PDB entry 8BTO | electron microscopy, 2.96 A resolution | chains A and J of the 12 polymer chains in the assembly

# Chain A (and J)
Protein: NAD(+) hydrolase ThsA
Source organism: Bacillus cereus MSX-D12
Notes: EC 3.2.2.5; chain J of this document is another copy of the same molecule, construct and numbering; everything in this record applies to it too
Reference sequence: J8G6Z1 (THSA_BACCS); residues 1-476 here = UniProt positions 1-476
Sequence (479 residues; row label = number of the first residue in the row; numbers below 1 keep their minus sign (Ser-2 is residue -2)):
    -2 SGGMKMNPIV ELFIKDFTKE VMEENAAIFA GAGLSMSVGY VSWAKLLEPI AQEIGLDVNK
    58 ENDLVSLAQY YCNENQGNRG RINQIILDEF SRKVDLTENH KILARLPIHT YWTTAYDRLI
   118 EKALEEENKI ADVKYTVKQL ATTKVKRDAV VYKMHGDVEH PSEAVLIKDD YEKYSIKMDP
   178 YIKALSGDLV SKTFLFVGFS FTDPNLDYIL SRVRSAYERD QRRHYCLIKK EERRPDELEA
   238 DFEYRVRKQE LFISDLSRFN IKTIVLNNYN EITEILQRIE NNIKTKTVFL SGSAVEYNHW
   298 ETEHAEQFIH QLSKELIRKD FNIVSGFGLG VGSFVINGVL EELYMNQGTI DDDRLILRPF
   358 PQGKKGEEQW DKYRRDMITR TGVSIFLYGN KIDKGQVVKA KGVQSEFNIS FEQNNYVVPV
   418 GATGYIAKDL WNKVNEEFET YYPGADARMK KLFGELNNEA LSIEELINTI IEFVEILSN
Unresolved in the structure: -2 to 0, 343-345
Sequence notes: expression tag (-2 to 0); engineered mutation Ala112 (Asn in J8G6Z1)
Small-molecule neighbours:
  - NAD (nicotinamide-adenine-dinucleotide): Gly28, Ala29, Gly30, Met33, Ser34, Thr111, Gly195, Phe196, Ser197, Thr199, Lys226, Tyr266, Ile269
  - OJC ((2R,3R,3aS,5S,6R,7S,8R,11R,13S,15aR)-2-(6-amino-9H-purin-9-yl)-3,6,7,11,13-pentahydroxyoctahydro-2H,5H,11H,13H-5,8-epoxy-11lambda~5~,13lambda~5~-furo[2,3-g][1,3,5,9,2,4]tetraoxadiphosphacyclotetradecine-11,13-dione): Phe286, Ser288, Gly289, Ser290, Gly323, Phe324, Gly325, Leu326, Phe357, Gln359, Trp367, Arg371, Met374, Lys388, Ala397, Lys398, Gly399, Val400, Glu403
Curated features (UniProtKB/Swiss-Prot):
  - active site: His152 (Proton acceptor)
  - binding site (NAD(+)): Ala23, Asp114, His152
  - binding site (3'cADPR): Gly289, Ser290, Leu326, Phe357, Arg371, Lys388, Gly399, Glu403
  - mutagenesis: His152 (H152A: Loss of NAD(+) hydrolase activity, does not oligomerize correctly), Arg371 (R371A: No resistance to phage SPO1, no oligomerization in absence of signal, a little bit of dimer seen in response to signal)
Reported in the primary citation:
  - mutagenesis - N112A: decreased catalytic activity
  - binding site for OJC: Arg371, Glu403
  - contacts within the chain: Arg371-Glu403
  - mutagenesis - N72A/Q73A/N75A, R216A/D217A/R220A, R371A, E403A: decreased catalytic activity on 1"-3' gcADPR
  - binding site for NAD: Ala29, Gly30, Met33, Thr111, Ser197, Tyr266
  - conformationally variable residues (helix shift, loop rearrangement): Ser34 to Ser39, Val162 to Ile173, Phe196 to Ile206, Lys226 to Ser254
  - self-association interface (contacts with another copy of this molecule); pairs are residue here / residue on that copy: Asp13-Arg78, Ile51-Arg244, Lys57-Asp238, Glu58-Tyr241, Asn72-Arg220, Gln73-Ser251, Asn75-Ser254, Gln81-Thr140, Tyr132-His157, Gln136-Glu156, Lys141-Glu156, Asp166-Arg211, Glu169-Arg255, Arg216-Arg76, Arg216-Asp167, Asp217-Asn80, Arg220-Glu50, Arg220-Tyr68, Lys259-Glu50, Asn72

# Interface between chain A and chain J
Contacting residue pairs (24; chain A residue first):
  Gln81(A) - Thr139(J)
  Gln81(A) - Thr140(J)  hydrogen bond (side chain-backbone)
  Leu84(A) - Thr139(J)
  Asp85(A) - Thr140(J)
  Asp85(A) - Val142(J)  hydrogen bond (side chain-backbone)
  Tyr132(A) - Tyr132(J)
  Tyr132(A) - His157(J)  hydrogen bond
  Thr133(A) - His157(J)
  Lys135(A) - Ser159(J)
  Gln136(A) - Glu156(J)  hydrogen bond (side chain-backbone)
  Gln136(A) - His157(J)
  Thr139(A) - Gln81(J)
  Thr139(A) - Leu84(J)
  Thr140(A) - Gln81(J)  hydrogen bond (backbone-side chain)
  Thr140(A) - Asp85(J)
  Lys141(A) - Glu156(J)  salt bridge
  Val142(A) - Asp85(J)  hydrogen bond (backbone-side chain)
  Glu156(A) - Gln136(J)  hydrogen bond (backbone-side chain)
  Glu156(A) - Lys141(J)  salt bridge
  His157(A) - Tyr132(J)  hydrogen bond
  His157(A) - Thr133(J)
  His157(A) - Gln136(J)
  His157(A) - His157(J)
  Ser159(A) - Lys135(J)
Also at the interface, not in a pair above, chain A (18 interface residues in all): Asn80, Ser88, Lys90, Glu122
Also at the interface, not in a pair above, chain J (18 interface residues in all): Asn80, Ser88, Lys90, Glu122

# In short
The chain A/chain J interface involves 18 residues from each chain; the contacts include 8 hydrogen bonds and
2 salt bridges. Polar pairs include Lys141(A)-Glu156(J), Gln81(A)-Thr140(J) and Asp85(A)-Val142(J). From the
paper: a binding site for NAD at Ala29(A), Gly30(A) and Met33(A) among others; N72A/Q73A/N75A,
R216A/D217A/R220A and R371A of chain A, among others, reduce catalytic activity on 1"-3' gcADPR; 5
substitutions were tested in all.
Both chains are NAD(+) hydrolase ThsA (Bacillus cereus MSX-D12). Entry 8BTO (Helical structure of BcThsA in
complex with 1''-3'gcADPR) was determined by electron microscopy (same publication as 8BTN and 8BTP).
